1KQ9 - chain A; structure by X-ray diffraction, 1.90 A resolution.

# Chain A
Name: Methionine aminopeptidase 2
Organism: Homo sapiens
Notes: EC 3.4.11.18
UniProt: P50579 (AMPM2_HUMAN); residue numbers follow UniProt; this construct covers 1-478
Chain sequence (478 residues; row label = number of the first residue in the row):
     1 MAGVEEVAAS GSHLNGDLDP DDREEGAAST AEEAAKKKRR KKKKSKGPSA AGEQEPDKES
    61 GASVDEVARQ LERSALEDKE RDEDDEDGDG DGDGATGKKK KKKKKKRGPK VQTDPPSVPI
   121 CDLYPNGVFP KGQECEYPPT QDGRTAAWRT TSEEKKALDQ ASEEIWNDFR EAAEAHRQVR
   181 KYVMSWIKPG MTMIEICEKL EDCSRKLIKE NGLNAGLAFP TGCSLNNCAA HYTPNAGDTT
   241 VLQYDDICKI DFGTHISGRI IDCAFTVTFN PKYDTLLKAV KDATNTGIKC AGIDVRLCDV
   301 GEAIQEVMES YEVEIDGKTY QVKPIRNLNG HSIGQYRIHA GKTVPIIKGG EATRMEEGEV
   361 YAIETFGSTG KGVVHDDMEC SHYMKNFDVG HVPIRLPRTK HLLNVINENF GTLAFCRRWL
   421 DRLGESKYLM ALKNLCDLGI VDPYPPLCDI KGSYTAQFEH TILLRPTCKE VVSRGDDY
Disordered / not traced: 1-111, 114-115, 139-154
Disulfide bonds: Cys228-Cys448
Differences from the reference sequence: conflict Ile347 (Val in P50579)
Ion coordination: Zn2+ site 1: Asp251, Asp262, Glu459 (together with methionine); Zn2+ site 2: Asp262, His331, Glu364, Glu459 (together with methionine)
Small-molecule neighbours:
  - methionine (MET): Phe219, Pro220, His231, Asp251, Asp262, His331, Ile338, His339, Glu364, His382, Ala414, Tyr444, Glu459
  - tertiary-butyl alcohol (TBU): Met184, Phe265, Thr266, Lys281, Phe458, Asp477, Tyr478
Swiss-Prot annotation at these positions:
  - binding site (substrate): His231, His339
  - binding site (a divalent metal cation): Asp251, Asp262, His331, Glu364, Glu459
  - modified residue: Ala2 (N-acetylalanine), Ser45 (Phosphoserine), Ser60 (Phosphoserine), Ser63 (Phosphoserine), Ser74 (Phosphoserine)
  - glycosylation (O-linked (GlcNAc) serine): Ser60, Ser63

# In short
Bound to chain A: methionine and tertiary-butyl alcohol. Asp251, Asp262 and Glu459 form the Zn2+ site 1.
Asp262, His331, Glu364 and Glu459 form the Zn2+ site 2. Curated annotation (UniProt) lists substrate-binding
residues His231 and His339 and 5 divalent metal cation-binding residues.
Chain A is Methionine aminopeptidase 2 (Homo sapiens); the structure, Human methionine aminopeptidase type II
in complex with L-methionine, was determined by X-ray diffraction (same publication as 1KQ0).
